7JRI - chains A and B; structure by X-ray diffraction, 2.40 A resolution.

# Chain A (and B)
Protein: Photoreceptor-histidine kinase BphP
Source organism: Stigmatella aurantiaca
Notes: chain B of this document is another copy of the same molecule, construct and numbering; everything in this record applies to it too
UniProt: Q09E27 (Q09E27_STIAD); numbering as in UniProt (aligned over 9-490)
Amino-acid sequence (482 residues; each row starts with the number of its first residue):
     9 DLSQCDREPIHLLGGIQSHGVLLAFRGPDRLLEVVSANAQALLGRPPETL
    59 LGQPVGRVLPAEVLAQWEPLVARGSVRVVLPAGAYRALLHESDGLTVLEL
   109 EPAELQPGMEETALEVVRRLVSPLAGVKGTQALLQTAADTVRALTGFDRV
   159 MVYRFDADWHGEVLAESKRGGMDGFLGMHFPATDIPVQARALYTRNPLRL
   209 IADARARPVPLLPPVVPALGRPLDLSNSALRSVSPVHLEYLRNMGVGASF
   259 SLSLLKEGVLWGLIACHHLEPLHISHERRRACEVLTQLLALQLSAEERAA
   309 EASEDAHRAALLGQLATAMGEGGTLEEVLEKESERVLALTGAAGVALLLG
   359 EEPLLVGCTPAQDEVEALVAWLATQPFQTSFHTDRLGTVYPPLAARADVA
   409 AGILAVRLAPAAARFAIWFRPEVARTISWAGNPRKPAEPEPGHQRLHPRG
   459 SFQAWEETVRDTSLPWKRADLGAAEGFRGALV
Glycans and other covalent adducts: compound 3Q8 linked to Cys13
Residues lining bound ligands: 3Q8 (3-[2-[[5-[[(3E,4S)-3-ethylidene-4-methyl-5-oxidanylidene-pyrrol-2-yl]methyl]-3-(3-hydroxy-3-oxopropyl)-4-methyl-1H-pyrrol-2-yl]methyl]-5-[(4-ethyl-3-methyl-5-oxidanylidene-pyrrol-2-yl)methyl]-4-methyl-1H-pyrrol-3-yl]propanoic acid): Ser11, Gln12, Ile18, Met159, Tyr161, Phe183, Phe188, Asp192, Ile193, Pro194, Gln196, Ala197, Tyr201, Arg207, Ile209, Arg239, Val241, Ser242, Val244, His245, Tyr248, Met252, Ser257, Ser259, Leu271, Ala273, His275, Ala445, Leu454, Pro456
What the authors report for this chain:
  - binding site for 3Q8: Cys13, Tyr201, Arg239, Ser259
  - conformationally variable residues: Asp192, Tyr248, Ser257, Ser259, His275, Arg457

# How chain A and chain B interact
Pairs across the interface - 37 pairs, chain A then chain B:
  Glu118(A) - Glu118(B)
  Glu118(A) - Glu119(B)
  Glu119(A) - Glu118(B)
  Glu123(A) - Arg288(B)  salt bridge
  Arg126(A) - Arg288(B)
  Arg126(A) - Ala289(B)
  Arg126(A) - Val292(B)
  Val129(A) - Gln295(B)
  Ser130(A) - Gln295(B)
  Pro131(A) - Lys264(B)
  Pro131(A) - Gln295(B)
  Arg288(A) - Glu123(B)  salt bridge
  Arg288(A) - Arg126(B)
  Val292(A) - Arg126(B)
  Gln295(A) - Val129(B)
  Gln295(A) - Ser130(B)
  Leu299(A) - Leu296(B)  hydrophobic
  Leu299(A) - Gln300(B)
  Ala303(A) - Ala303(B)  hydrophobic
  Arg306(A) - Arg306(B)
  Arg306(A) - Ala307(B)
  Ala307(A) - Arg306(B)
  Gly321(A) - Arg486(B)  hydrogen bond (backbone-side chain)
  Ala324(A) - Arg486(B)
  Ala324(A) - Gly487(B)
  Ala324(A) - Val490(B)
  Thr325(A) - Arg486(B)
  Met327(A) - Val490(B)  hydrophobic
  Pro418(A) - Gly328(B)
  Pro418(A) - Glu329(B)
  Glu483(A) - Gly321(B)
  Arg486(A) - Thr325(B)
  Gly487(A) - Ala324(B)
  Gly487(A) - Met327(B)
  Gly487(A) - Ala488(B)
  Ala488(A) - Gly487(B)
  Ala488(A) - Ala488(B)  hydrophobic
Other interface residues (no listed pair), chain A (31 interface residues in all): Ala121, Leu122, Leu296, Gln300, Gly328, Ala417, Arg476, Val490
Other interface residues (no listed pair), chain B (31 interface residues in all): Ala121, Leu122, Pro131, Leu299, Ala310

# Overview
Chain A and chain B each contribute 31 residues to their interface, with 1 hydrogen bond and 2 salt bridges.
Polar contacts include Glu123(A)-Arg288(B) and Gly321(A)-Arg486(B). Compound 3Q8 is covalently linked to
Cys13(A). From the paper: a binding site for 3Q8 at Cys13(A), Tyr201(A) and Arg239(A) among others;
conformational variability at Asp192(A), Tyr248(A) and Ser257(A) among others.
Chain A and chain B are both Photoreceptor-histidine kinase BphP (Stigmatella aurantiaca); the structure,
High-resolution Crystal Structures of Transient Intermediates in the Phytochrome Photocycle, 33 ms structure,
was determined by X-ray diffraction (same publication as 7JR5).
